Entry 5XH6 (X-ray diffraction, 2.00 A resolution); this record covers chains A and D of the 4 polymer chains in the assembly.

[Chain A]
Name: CRISPR-associated endonuclease Cpf1
From: Acidaminococcus sp. (strain BV3L6)
Notes: EC 3.1.-.-
Reference sequence: U2UMQ6 (CPF1_ACISB); residue numbers follow UniProt; this construct covers 1-1307
Amino-acid sequence (1310 residues; each row starts with the number of its first residue; numbers below 1 keep their minus sign (Gly-2 is residue -2)):
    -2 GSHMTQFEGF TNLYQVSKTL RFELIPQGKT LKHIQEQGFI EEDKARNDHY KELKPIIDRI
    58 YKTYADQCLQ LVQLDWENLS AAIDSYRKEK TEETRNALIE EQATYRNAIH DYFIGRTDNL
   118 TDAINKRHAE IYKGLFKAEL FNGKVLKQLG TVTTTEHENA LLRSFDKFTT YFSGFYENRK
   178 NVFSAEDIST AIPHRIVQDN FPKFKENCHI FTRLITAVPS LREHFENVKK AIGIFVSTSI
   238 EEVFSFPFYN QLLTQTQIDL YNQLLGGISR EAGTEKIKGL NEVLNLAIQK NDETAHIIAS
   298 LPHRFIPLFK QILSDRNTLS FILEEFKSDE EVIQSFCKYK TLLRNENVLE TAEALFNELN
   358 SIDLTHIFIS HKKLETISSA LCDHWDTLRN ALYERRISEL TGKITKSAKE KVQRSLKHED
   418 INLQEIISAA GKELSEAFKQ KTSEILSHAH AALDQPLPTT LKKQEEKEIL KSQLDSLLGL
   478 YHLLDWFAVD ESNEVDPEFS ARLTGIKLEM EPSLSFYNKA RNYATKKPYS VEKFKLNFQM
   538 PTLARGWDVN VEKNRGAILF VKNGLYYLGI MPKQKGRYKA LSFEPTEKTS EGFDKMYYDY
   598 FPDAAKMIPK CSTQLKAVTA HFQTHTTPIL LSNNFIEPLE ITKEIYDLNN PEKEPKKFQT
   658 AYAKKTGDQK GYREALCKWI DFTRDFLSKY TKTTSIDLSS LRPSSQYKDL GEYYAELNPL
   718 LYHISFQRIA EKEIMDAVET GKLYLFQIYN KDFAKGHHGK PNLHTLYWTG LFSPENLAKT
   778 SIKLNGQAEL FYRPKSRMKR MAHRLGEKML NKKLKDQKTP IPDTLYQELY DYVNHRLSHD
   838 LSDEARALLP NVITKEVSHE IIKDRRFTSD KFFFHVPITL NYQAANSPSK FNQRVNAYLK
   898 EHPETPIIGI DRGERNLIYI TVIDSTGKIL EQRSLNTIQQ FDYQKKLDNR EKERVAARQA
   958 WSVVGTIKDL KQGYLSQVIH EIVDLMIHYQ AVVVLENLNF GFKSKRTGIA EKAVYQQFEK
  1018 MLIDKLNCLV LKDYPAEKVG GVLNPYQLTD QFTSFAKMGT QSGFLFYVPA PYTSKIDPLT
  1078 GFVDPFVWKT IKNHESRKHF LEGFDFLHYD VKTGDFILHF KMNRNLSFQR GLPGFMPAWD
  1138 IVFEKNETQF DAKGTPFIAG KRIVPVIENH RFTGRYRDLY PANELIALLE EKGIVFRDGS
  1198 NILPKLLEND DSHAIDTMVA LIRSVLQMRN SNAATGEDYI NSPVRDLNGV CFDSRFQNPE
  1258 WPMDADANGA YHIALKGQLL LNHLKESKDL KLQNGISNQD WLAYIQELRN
Not modelled in the structure: -2 to 0, 796-797, 998-1009, 1163-1172
Differences from the reference sequence: expression tag (-2 to 0); engineered mutation Arg542 (Ser in U2UMQ6), Val548 (Lys in U2UMQ6), Arg552 (Asn in U2UMQ6)
Metal / ion sites: Na+: Lys757 (shared with 1 residue of chain B)
Swiss-Prot annotation at these positions:
  - DNA-binding region: Pro599 to Lys607 (PAM-binding on target DNA), Lys780 to Gly783 (Target DNA), Arg951 to Lys968 (Target DNA), Ser1051 to Ala1053 (Target DNA)
  - region: Met1 to Gly35 (WED-I (OBD-I)), Gln941 to Ala957 (Bridge helix)
  - active site: His800 (For pre-crRNA processing), Lys809 (For pre-crRNA processing), Lys860 (For pre-crRNA processing), Asp908 (For DNase activity of RuvC domain), Glu993 (For DNase activity of RuvC domain), Arg1226 (For DNase activity of nuclease domain), Asp1263 (For DNase activity of RuvC domain)
  - binding site (crRNA): Tyr47 to Lys51, Asn175, Arg176, Lys307 to Leu310, Lys752 to His761, Met806 to Asn808
  - site: Arg18 (Binds crRNA), Thr167 (Binds PAM on target DNA), Arg192 (Binds crRNA), Trp382 (Binds crRNA-target DNA heteroduplex), Lys607 (Binds sequence-specific recognition of both target and non-target strand bases in PAM), His872 (Binds crRNA), Gln1014 (Binds target DNA)
  - mutagenesis: Thr167 (T167A: Wild-type to slightly improved guided indel formation), Arg176 (R176A: Decreased guided indel formation), Arg192 (R192A: Decreased guided indel formation), Trp382 (W382A: Nearly complete loss of guided indel formation), Met604 (M604A: Decreased guided indel formation), Lys607 (K607A: Nearly complete loss of guided indel formation, probable loss of PAM recognition), Lys780 (K780A: Nearly complete loss of guided indel formation), Gly783 (G783P: Complete loss of guided indel formation), Asp908 (D908A: No longer provides resistance to plasmids or phage in E.coli; D908P: Complete loss of guided indel formation; neither DNA strand is cleaved in vitro), Arg951 (R951A: Nearly complete loss of guided indel formation), Arg955 (R955A: Partial loss of guided indel formation), Trp958 (W958A: Partial loss of guided indel formation), 5 further mutagenesis entries in UniProt
From the paper describing this entry:
  - mutagenesis - S542R/K548V/N552R: increased catalytic activity on TATV
  - binding site for Non-target DNA strand (chain D): Thr167, Thr539, Asn551, Arg552, Lys607
  - binding site for Target DNA strand: Arg552
  - specificity-determining residues: Val548, Arg552
  - contacts within the chain: Thr539-Arg552, Thr167-Arg542, Ser170-Arg542, Asn551-Arg552
  - conformationally variable residues (side-chain flip): Thr539, Asn551
  - mutagenesis - S542R/K607R: increased catalytic activity on TYCV

[Chain D]
Molecule: Non-target DNA strand
Sequence (10 nucleotides; row label = number of the first residue in the row; numbers below 1 keep their minus sign (DC-10 is residue -10)):
   -10 CAGTCCTATA

[Interface between chain A and chain D]
Residue-residue contacts (22; chain A residue first):
  Lys134(A) with DA-3(D), phosphate contact; DT-2(D), phosphate contact
  Ala135(A) with DT-4(D), phosphate contact; DA-3(D), hydrogen bond to the phosphate
  Lys164(A) with DC-5(D), sugar contact; DT-4(D), phosphate contact
  Phe165(A) with DC-5(D), phosphate contact; DT-4(D), hydrogen bond to the phosphate
  Thr166(A) with DT-4(D), hydrogen bond to the phosphate
  Thr167(A) with DT-4(D), hydrogen bond to the phosphate
  Pro538(A) with DC-5(D), phosphate contact
  Thr539(A) with DT-4(D), base contact
  Asn551(A) with DC-6(D), sugar contact; DC-5(D), hydrogen bond to the phosphate
  Arg574(A) with DC-6(D), phosphate contact
  Tyr575(A) with DC-6(D), hydrogen bond to the phosphate; DC-5(D), hydrogen bond to the phosphate
  Lys603(A) with DA-1(D), sugar contact
  Met604(A) with DA-1(D), base contact
  Lys607(A) with DT-2(D), hydrogen bond to the base; DA-1(D), sugar contact
  Gln611(A) with DA-1(D), phosphate contact
Other interface residues (no listed pair), chain A (21 interface residues in all): Glu136, Tyr173, Lys550, Arg552, Lys570, Pro606

[Summary]
The interface between chain A and chain D involves 21 residues on one side and 6 on the other; the contacts
include 8 hydrogen bonds. Polar pairs include Lys607(A)-DT-2(D), Ala135(A)-DA-3(D) and Phe165(A)-DT-4(D). The
paper reports a binding site for Non-target DNA strand (chain D) at Thr167(A), Thr539(A) and Asn551(A) among
others; S542R/K548V/N552R of chain A increase catalytic activity on TATV.
Here chain A is CRISPR-associated endonuclease Cpf1 (Acidaminococcus sp. (strain BV3L6)) and chain D is
Non-target DNA strand. Entry 5XH6 (Crystal structure of the Acidaminococcus sp. BV3L6 Cpf1 RVR variant in
complex with crRNA and target ...) was determined by X-ray diffraction together with 5XH7 from the same study.
